4I33 - chains A and C; structure by X-ray diffraction, 1.90 A resolution.

Chain A:
Molecule: Genome polyprotein
Organism: Hepatitis C virus
Notes: EC 3.4.22.-, 3.4.21.98, 3.6.1.15, 3.6.4.13, 2.7.7.48; fragment: NS3 protease domain
Reference sequence: P26662 (POLG_HCVJA); residues 1-180 here correspond to UniProt positions 1027-1206 (UniProt number = residue number + 1026)
Chain sequence (187 residues; each row starts with the number of its first residue; numbering starts at 0):
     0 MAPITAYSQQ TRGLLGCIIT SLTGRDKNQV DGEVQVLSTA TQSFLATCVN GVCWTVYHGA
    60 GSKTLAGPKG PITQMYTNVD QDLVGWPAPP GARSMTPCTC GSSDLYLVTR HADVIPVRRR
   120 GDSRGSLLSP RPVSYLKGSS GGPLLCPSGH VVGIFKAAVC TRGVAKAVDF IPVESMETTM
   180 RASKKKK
Disordered / not traced: 0, 183-186
Sequence notes: expression tag (0, 181, 183-186); conflict Ile-114 (Val1140 in P26662), Val-132 (Ile1158 in P26662); engineered mutation Lys-155 (Arg1181 in P26662)
Disulfide bonds: Cys-47/Cys-52, Cys-97/Cys-145
Bound ions: Na+: Ala-5, Ala-111
Ligand contacts: 1BV ((2R,6S,7E,10E,13aR,14aR,16aS)-2-{[7-methoxy-8-methyl-2-(propan-2-yloxy)quinolin-4-yl]oxy}-N-[(1-methylcyclopropyl)sulfonyl]-6-{[(1-methyl-1H-pyrazol-3-yl)carbonyl]amino}-5,16-dioxo-1,2,3,6,9,12,13,13a,14,15,16,16a-dodecahydrocyclopropa[e]pyrrolo[1,2-a][1,4]diazacyclopentadecine-14a(5H)-carboxamide): Gln-41, Ser-42, Phe-43, Tyr-56, His-57, Gly-58, Val-78, Asp-79, Asp-81, Val-132, Leu-135, Lys-136, Gly-137, Ser-138, Ser-139, Phe-154, Lys-155, Ala-156, Ala-157, Val-158, Cys-159, Asp-168
Curated features (UniProtKB/Swiss-Prot):
  - active site (Charge relay system): His-57, Asp-81, Ser-139
  - binding site (Zn(2+)): Cys-97, Cys-99, Cys-145, His-149
What the authors report for this chain:
  - binding site for 1BV: Lys-155
  - contacts within the chain: Arg-123/Asp-168 (salt bridge)
  - conformationally variable residues (side-chain flip): Asp-168
  - catalytic residues: Ser-139 (citing earlier work)
  - mutagenesis - A156T, A156V, D168A, D168V (1.4-fold): decreased binding to 1BV
  - mutagenesis - D168V (>530-fold): decreased binding to faldaprevir

Chain C:
Molecule: HCV non-structural protein 4A
Notes: fragment: NS3 interacting peptide
Reference sequence: P26662 (POLG_HCVJA); residues 221-234 here correspond to UniProt positions 1678-1691 (UniProt number = residue number + 1457)
Chain sequence (17 residues; row label = number of the first residue in the row):
   219 KKGSVVIVGR IILSGRK
Disordered / not traced: 219, 233-235
Sequence notes: insertion (219-220, 235)
Curated features (UniProtKB/Swiss-Prot):
  - region: Ser-222 to Gly-233 (NS3-binding)

Chain A / chain C interface:
Pairs across the interface (61):
  Thr-4(A) / Leu-231(C)
  Thr-4(A) / Ser-232(C)  hydrogen bond (backbone-backbone)
  Ala-5(A) / Ile-229(C)  hydrophobic
  Ala-5(A) / Ile-230(C)
  Ala-5(A) / Leu-231(C)  hydrophobic
  Tyr-6(A) / Ile-229(C)
  Tyr-6(A) / Ile-230(C)  hydrogen bond (backbone-backbone)
  Ser-7(A) / Arg-228(C)
  Ser-7(A) / Ile-229(C)
  Gln-8(A) / Gly-227(C)
  Gln-8(A) / Arg-228(C)  hydrogen bond (backbone-backbone)
  Gln-9(A) / Val-226(C)
  Thr-10(A) / Ile-225(C)
  Thr-10(A) / Val-226(C)  hydrogen bond (backbone-backbone)
  Thr-10(A) / Gly-227(C)  hydrogen bond (side chain-backbone)
  Thr-10(A) / Arg-228(C)
  Arg-11(A) / Val-224(C)
  Arg-11(A) / Ile-225(C)
  Arg-11(A) / Val-226(C)  hydrogen bond (backbone-backbone)
  Cys-16(A) / Val-224(C)
  Cys-16(A) / Val-226(C)  hydrophobic
  Thr-19(A) / Val-224(C)
  Ser-20(A) / Gly-221(C)
  Ser-20(A) / Ser-222(C)  hydrogen bond (backbone-backbone)
  Ser-20(A) / Val-224(C)
  Gly-23(A) / Ser-222(C)
  Gln-28(A) / Arg-228(C)  hydrogen bond (backbone-side chain)
  Asp-30(A) / Arg-228(C)
  Gly-31(A) / Ile-229(C)
  Gly-31(A) / Ile-230(C)
  Glu-32(A) / Ile-229(C)  hydrogen bond (backbone-backbone)
  Glu-32(A) / Ile-230(C)
  Glu-32(A) / Leu-231(C)  hydrogen bond (side chain-backbone)
  Val-33(A) / Arg-228(C)
  Val-33(A) / Ile-229(C)  hydrogen bond (backbone-backbone)
  Gln-34(A) / Ile-225(C)
  Gln-34(A) / Gly-227(C)
  Gln-34(A) / Arg-228(C)
  Val-35(A) / Val-224(C)
  Val-35(A) / Ile-225(C)
  Val-35(A) / Val-226(C)  hydrogen bond (backbone-backbone)
  Val-35(A) / Gly-227(C)  hydrogen bond (backbone-backbone)
  Val-35(A) / Arg-228(C)
  Leu-36(A) / Val-223(C)  hydrophobic
  Leu-36(A) / Val-224(C)
  Leu-36(A) / Ile-225(C)  hydrophobic
  Ser-37(A) / Val-223(C)
  Ser-37(A) / Val-224(C)  hydrogen bond (backbone-backbone)
  Ser-37(A) / Val-226(C)
  Thr-38(A) / Val-223(C)
  Lys-62(A) / Gly-221(C)
  Lys-62(A) / Val-223(C)
  Thr-63(A) / Ser-222(C)  hydrogen bond
  Thr-63(A) / Val-223(C)  hydrogen bond (backbone-backbone)
  Leu-64(A) / Val-223(C)
  Ala-65(A) / Ser-222(C)
  Ala-65(A) / Val-223(C)  hydrogen bond (backbone-backbone)
  Arg-92(A) / Ile-230(C)
  Met-94(A) / Leu-231(C)  hydrophobic
  Thr-108(A) / Ile-229(C)
  Arg-109(A) / Ile-229(C)
Other interface residues (no listed pair), chain A (42 interface residues in all): Ile-3, Asp-25, Val-29, Phe-43, Leu-44, Ala-59, Pro-70, Trp-85, Pro-88, Val-107, Ala-111, Leu-144

Summary:
Chain A and chain C form an interface of 42 and 12 residues respectively; the contacts include 17 hydrogen
bonds. Polar contacts include Thr-10(A)/Gly-227(C), Gln-28(A)/Arg-228(C) and Glu-32(A)/Leu-231(C). Ligands of
chain A: compound 1BV. The paper reports the catalytic residue Ser-139(A); A156T, A156V and D168A of chain A,
among others, reduce binding to 1BV.
Chain A is Genome polyprotein (Hepatitis C virus) and chain C is HCV non-structural protein 4A; the structure,
Crystal structure of HCV NS3/4A R155K protease complexed with compound 4, was determined by X-ray diffraction,
deposited together with 4I31 and 4I32.
